Entry 7VAJ (electron microscopy, 3.10 A resolution); this record covers chains A and F of the 12 polymer chains in the assembly.

# Chain A
Protein: V-type ATP synthase alpha chain
Organism: Thermus thermophilus HB8
Notes: EC 7.1.2.2
UniProt: Q56403 (VATA_THET8); residues 1-578 here = UniProt positions 1-578
Sequence (578 residues; row label = number of the first residue in the row):
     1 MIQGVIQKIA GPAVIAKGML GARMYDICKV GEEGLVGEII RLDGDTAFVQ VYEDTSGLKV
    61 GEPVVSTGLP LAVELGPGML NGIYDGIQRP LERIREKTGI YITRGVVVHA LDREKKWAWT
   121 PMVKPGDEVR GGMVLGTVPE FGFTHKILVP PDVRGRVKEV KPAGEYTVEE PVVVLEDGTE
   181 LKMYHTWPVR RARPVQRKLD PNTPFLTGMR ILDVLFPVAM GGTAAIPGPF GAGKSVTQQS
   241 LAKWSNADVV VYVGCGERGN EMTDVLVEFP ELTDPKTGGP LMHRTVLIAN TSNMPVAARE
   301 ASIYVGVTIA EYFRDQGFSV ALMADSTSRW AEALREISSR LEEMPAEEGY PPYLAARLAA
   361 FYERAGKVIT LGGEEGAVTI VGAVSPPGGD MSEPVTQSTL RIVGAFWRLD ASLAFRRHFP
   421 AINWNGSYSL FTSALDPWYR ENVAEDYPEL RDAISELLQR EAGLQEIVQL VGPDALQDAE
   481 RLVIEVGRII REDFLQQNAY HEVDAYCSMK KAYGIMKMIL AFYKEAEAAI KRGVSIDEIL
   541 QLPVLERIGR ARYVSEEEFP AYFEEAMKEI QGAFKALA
Construct notes: conflict A232 (Ser in Q56403), S235 (Thr in Q56403)

# Chain F
Protein: V-type ATP synthase beta chain
Organism: Thermus thermophilus HB8
UniProt: Q56404 (VATB_THET8); numbering as in UniProt (aligned over 1-478)
Sequence (478 residues; each row starts with the number of its first residue):
     1 MDLLKKEYTG ITYISGPLLF VENAKDLAYG AIVDIKDGTG RVRGGQVIEV SEEYAVIQVF
    61 EETTGLDLAT TSVSLVEDVA RLGVSKEMLG RRFNGIGKPI DGLPPITPEK RLPITGLPLN
   121 PVARRKPEQF IQTGISTIDV MNTLVRGQKL PIFSGSGLPA NEIAAQIARQ ATVRPDLSGE
   181 GEKEEPFAVV FAAMGITQRE LSYFIQEFER TGALSRSVLF LNKADDPTIE RILTPRMALT
   241 VAEYLAFEHD YHVLVILTDM TNYCEALREI GAAREEIPGR RGYPGYMYTD LATIYERAGV
   301 VEGKKGSVTQ IPILSMPDDD RTHPIPDLTG YITEGQIQLS RELHRKGIYP PIDPLPSLSR
   361 LMNNGVGKGK TREDHKQVSD QLYSAYANGV DIRKLVAIIG EDALTENDRR YLQFADAFER
   421 FFINQGQQNR SIEESLQIAW ALLSMLPQGE LKRISKDHIG KYYGQKLEEI WGAPQALD
Not modelled in the structure: 1, 473-478

# Interface between chain A and chain F
Residue-residue contacts (94):
  Q7(A) with S51(F); E52(F), hydrogen bond (backbone-backbone)
  K8(A) with E49(F); V50(F); S51(F)
  I9(A) with E49(F); V50(F), hydrogen bond (backbone-backbone)
  A10(A) with R274(F)
  G11(A) with Y29(F), hydrogen bond (backbone-side chain)
  K17(A) with E52(F), salt bridge
  T55(A) with Y29(F)
  S56(A) with Y29(F)
  G57(A) with Y29(F), hydrogen bond (backbone-backbone)
  L58(A) with A28(F); Y29(F), hydrogen bond (backbone-backbone)
  K59(A) with D26(F), salt bridge; A28(F)
  V60(A) with V50(F), hydrophobic; S51(F); E52(F)
  I83(A) with V122(F), hydrophobic
  L91(A) with N120(F); V122(F), hydrophobic
  R95(A) with N120(F); A123(F)
  I100(A) with L119(F); N120(F), hydrogen bond (backbone-backbone); A123(F)
  Y101(A) with L117(F); P118(F); L119(F), hydrophobic
  I102(A) with P118(F), hydrogen bond (backbone-backbone); N120(F)
  G228(A) with Y331(F), hydrogen bond (backbone-side chain)
  P229(A) with Y331(F)
  F230(A) with R321(F); D327(F); G330(F); Y331(F); Q336(F)
  G231(A) with L358(F); R360(F)
  G256(A) with Y288(F), hydrogen bond (backbone-side chain)
  R258(A) with E296(F); G330(F), hydrogen bond (side chain-backbone); Y331(F); I332(F), hydrogen bond (side chain-backbone); T333(F), hydrogen bond (side chain-backbone); R360(F)
  G259(A) with E296(F)
  N260(A) with P127(F); K149(F), hydrogen bond; E334(F)
  T263(A) with P121(F); R124(F)
  D264(A) with K126(F), salt bridge
  L266(A) with P121(F)
  V267(A) with K126(F)
  T291(A) with P121(F)
  S292(A) with Y288(F); A292(F); E296(F), hydrogen bond
  N293(A) with P118(F); E296(F)
  M294(A) with P121(F)
  R299(A) with T289(F)
  R329(A) with Y288(F); Y331(F)
  E332(A) with G285(F); Y288(F)
  E336(A) with Y286(F); T289(F), hydrogen bond
  S339(A) with I277(F)
  S385(A) with Y331(F)
  P386(A) with Y331(F), hydrogen bond (backbone-side chain)
  P387(A) with R280(F); D327(F)
  G388(A) with R280(F); D327(F), hydrogen bond (backbone-side chain)
  F415(A) with L355(F)
  R416(A) with A387(F); N388(F), hydrogen bond; D391(F), salt bridge; R453(F)
  R417(A) with N142(F); L355(F); S357(F), hydrogen bond (side chain-backbone); L358(F); Y383(F), hydrogen bond; R453(F)
  P473(A) with L395(F)
  R488(A) with K452(F)
  E492(A) with K452(F), salt bridge
  Y500(A) with N363(F), hydrogen bond
Other interface residues (no listed pair), chain A (64 interface residues in all): I6, I94, G233, E257, E261, V296, R340, E343, P345, H418, V471, G472, D474, Q496
Other interface residues (no listed pair), chain F (64 interface residues in all): K25, D78, G147, E243, F247, T293, V301, K304, T322, P326, P354, P356, N364, D380, I399, T405

# Overview
The chain A/chain F interface involves 64 residues from each chain, with 21 hydrogen bonds and 5 salt bridges.
Polar pairs include K17(A)-E52(F), K59(A)-D26(F) and D264(A)-K126(F).
Here chain A is V-type ATP synthase alpha chain and chain F is V-type ATP synthase beta chain, both from
Thermus thermophilus HB8. Entry 7VAJ (Nucleotide-free V1EG domain of V/A-ATPase from Thermus thermophilus,
state1-2) was determined by electron microscopy (same publication as 7VAI, 7VAK, 7VAL, 7VAM, 7VAN, 7VAO and 11
further entries).
